PDB entry 4NTM | X-ray diffraction, 2.05 A resolution | chains E and F of the 6 polymer chains in the assembly

[Chain E (and F)]
Name: 6-carboxy-5,6,7,8-tetrahydropterin synthase
From: Escherichia coli
Notes: EC 4.1.2.50; chain F of this document is another copy of the same molecule, construct and numbering; everything in this record applies to it too
UniProtKB: P65870 (QUED_ECOLI); residue numbers follow UniProt; this construct covers 1-121
Chain sequence (121 residues; row label = number of the first residue in the row):
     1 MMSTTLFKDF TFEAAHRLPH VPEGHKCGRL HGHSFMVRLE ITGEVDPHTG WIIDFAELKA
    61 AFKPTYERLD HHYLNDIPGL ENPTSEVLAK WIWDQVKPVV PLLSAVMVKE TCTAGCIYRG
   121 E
Not modelled in the structure: 1-2, 121 (chain F: 1-3)
Modified positions: Mse1, Mse2 (selenomethionine); Mse36, Mse107 (selenomethionine; parent Met)
Swiss-Prot annotation at these positions:
  - active site: C27 (Proton acceptor), H71 (Charge relay system), E110 (Charge relay system)
  - binding site (Zn(2+)): H16, H31, H33
Bound ions: Zn2+: H16, H31, H33 (together with 6-carboxy-5,6,7,8-tetrahydropterin)
Small-molecule neighbours:
  - 6-carboxy-5,6,7,8-tetrahydropterin (2K8; (6R)-2-amino-4-oxo-3,4,5,6,7,8-hexahydropteridine-6-carboxylic acid), molecule 1: L6, W51, I53, D54, F55
  - 6-carboxy-5,6,7,8-tetrahydropterin (2K8), molecule 2: H16, L18, H25, C27, H31, H33, T84, S85, E86, E110
What the authors report for this chain:
  - binding site for 6-carboxy-5,6,7,8-tetrahydropterin: F55
  - catalytic residues: H25, D54 (proposed by the authors, not directly observed)
  - mutagenesis - H25A/D54N/D70N/H71A, C27A: abolished catalytic activity
  - mutagenesis - D70N/H71A: decreased catalytic activity on H2NTP
  - mutagenesis - H25A/D54N: abolished catalytic activity on H2NTP
  - mutagenesis - D70N/H71A: unchanged catalytic activity
  - mutagenesis - H25A/D54N: decreased catalytic activity on sepiapterin

[How chain E and chain F interact]
Contacting residue pairs (47; chain E residue first):
  E13(E) - H31(F)
  E13(E) - G32(F)
  E13(E) - H33(F)  salt bridge
  E13(E) - T111(F)
  A14(E) - H31(F)
  A14(E) - G32(F)  hydrogen bond (backbone-backbone)
  A15(E) - A15(F)  hydrophobic
  A15(E) - H31(F)
  A15(E) - G32(F)
  K26(E) - E67(F)  salt bridge
  K26(E) - D70(F)
  K26(E) - H71(F)
  C27(E) - H71(F)
  R29(E) - D70(F)  hydrogen bond (side chain-backbone)
  R29(E) - H71(F)  hydrogen bond (side chain-backbone)
  R29(E) - H72(F)  hydrogen bond
  L30(E) - H71(F)
  L30(E) - H72(F)
  L30(E) - Y73(F)  hydrogen bond (backbone-backbone)
  H31(E) - E13(F)
  H31(E) - A14(F)
  H31(E) - A15(F)
  H31(E) - H71(F)
  H31(E) - H72(F)
  G32(E) - E13(F)
  G32(E) - A14(F)  hydrogen bond (backbone-backbone)
  G32(E) - A15(F)
  G32(E) - H33(F)
  H33(E) - E13(F)  salt bridge
  H33(E) - G32(F)
  H33(E) - H33(F)
  H33(E) - S34(F)
  S34(E) - H33(F)
  S34(E) - S34(F)  hydrogen bond (side chain-backbone)
  D70(E) - R29(F)  hydrogen bond (backbone-side chain)
  H71(E) - K26(F)
  H71(E) - C27(F)
  H71(E) - R29(F)  hydrogen bond (backbone-side chain)
  H71(E) - L30(F)
  H71(E) - H31(F)
  H72(E) - R29(F)  hydrogen bond
  H72(E) - L30(F)
  H72(E) - H31(F)
  Y73(E) - L30(F)  hydrogen bond (backbone-backbone)
  E110(E) - E13(F)
  E110(E) - S34(F)
  T111(E) - E13(F)
Also at the interface, not in a pair above, chain F (18 interface residues in all): E110

[Summary]
The interface between chain E and chain F involves 17 residues on one side and 18 on the other; the contacts
include 11 hydrogen bonds and 3 salt bridges. Among the polar pairs are E13(E)-H33(F), K26(E)-E67(F) and
R29(E)-D70(F). From the paper: catalytic residues H25(E) and D54(E); H25A/D54N/D70N/H71A and C27A of chain E
abolish catalytic activity; 4 substitutions were tested in all.
Both chains are 6-carboxy-5,6,7,8-tetrahydropterin synthase (Escherichia coli). Entry 4NTM (QueD soaked with
sepiapterin (selenomethionine substituted protein)) was determined by X-ray diffraction together with 4NTK and
4NTN from the same study.
